5GOW - chains A and B; structure by solution NMR.

[Chain A]
Name: DP1
Sequence (19 residues; numbered 392 to 410; the number before each row is that of its first residue):
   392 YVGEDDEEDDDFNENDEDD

[Chain B]
Name: General transcription factor IIH subunit 1
Organism: Homo sapiens
Reference sequence: P32780 (TF2H1_HUMAN); residue numbers follow UniProt; this construct covers 1-108
Sequence (110 residues; numbered -1 to 108; the number before each row is that of its first residue; numbers below 1 keep their minus sign (Gly-1 is residue -1)):
    -1 GSMATSSEEVLLIVKKVRQKKQDGALYLMAERIAWAPEGKDRFTISHMYA
    49 DIKCQKISPEGKAKIQLQLVLHAGDTTNFHFSNESTAVKERDAVKDLLQQ
    99 LLPKFKRKAN
Unresolved in the structure: -1 to 0
Sequence notes: expression tag (-1 to 0)

[Chain A / chain B interface]
Pairs across the interface - 51 pairs, chain A then chain B:
  Glu395(A) - Lys18(B)
  Glu395(A) - Asn76(B)
  Asp396(A) - Lys19(B)
  Asp397(A) - Arg16(B)
  Asp397(A) - Gln17(B)
  Asp397(A) - Lys18(B)
  Asp397(A) - Lys19(B)
  Asp397(A) - Asn76(B)
  Glu398(A) - Arg16(B)
  Glu398(A) - Lys62(B)
  Glu398(A) - His78(B)
  Glu399(A) - Lys60(B)
  Glu399(A) - Ala61(B)
  Glu399(A) - Lys62(B)
  Glu399(A) - Gln64(B)
  Asp400(A) - Gln64(B)
  Asp400(A) - Asn76(B)
  Asp401(A) - Lys60(B)
  Asp402(A) - Ser56(B)
  Asp402(A) - Pro57(B)
  Asp402(A) - Lys60(B)
  Phe403(A) - Lys54(B)
  Phe403(A) - Ile55(B)
  Phe403(A) - Ser56(B)
  Phe403(A) - Gln64(B)
  Phe403(A) - Leu65(B)
  Phe403(A) - Gln66(B)
  Phe403(A) - Asn76(B)
  Asn404(A) - Lys54(B)
  Asn404(A) - Ile55(B)
  Asn404(A) - Pro57(B)
  Glu405(A) - Cys52(B)
  Glu405(A) - Gln53(B)
  Glu405(A) - Lys54(B)
  Glu405(A) - Val68(B)
  Asn406(A) - Gln53(B)
  Asn406(A) - Gln97(B)
  Asp407(A) - Cys52(B)
  Asp407(A) - Gln53(B)
  Asp407(A) - Leu100(B)
  Asp407(A) - Lys104(B)
  Glu408(A) - Lys51(B)
  Glu408(A) - Cys52(B)
  Asp409(A) - Lys51(B)
  Asp409(A) - Lys106(B)
  Asp410(A) - Lys51(B)
  Asp410(A) - Lys104(B)
  Asp410(A) - Arg105(B)
  Asp410(A) - Lys106(B)
  Asp410(A) - Ala107(B)
  Asp410(A) - Asn108(B)
Interface residues without a listed pair, chain B (28 interface residues in all): Pro101

[Summary]
16 residues of chain A and 28 residues of chain B are in contact.
Chain A is DP1 and chain B is General transcription factor IIH subunit 1 (Homo sapiens); the structure,
Solution structure of the complex between DP1 acidic region and TFIIH p62 PH domain, was determined by
solution NMR.
